PDB entry 6W8D | X-ray diffraction, 2.60 A resolution | chains A and E of the 6 polymer chains in the assembly

# Chain A
Name: DNA (cytosine-5)-methyltransferase 3A
Organism: Homo sapiens
Notes: EC 2.1.1.37
Reference sequence: Q9Y6K1 (DNM3A_HUMAN); residue numbers follow UniProt; this construct covers 628-912
Sequence (285 residues; each row starts with the number of its first residue):
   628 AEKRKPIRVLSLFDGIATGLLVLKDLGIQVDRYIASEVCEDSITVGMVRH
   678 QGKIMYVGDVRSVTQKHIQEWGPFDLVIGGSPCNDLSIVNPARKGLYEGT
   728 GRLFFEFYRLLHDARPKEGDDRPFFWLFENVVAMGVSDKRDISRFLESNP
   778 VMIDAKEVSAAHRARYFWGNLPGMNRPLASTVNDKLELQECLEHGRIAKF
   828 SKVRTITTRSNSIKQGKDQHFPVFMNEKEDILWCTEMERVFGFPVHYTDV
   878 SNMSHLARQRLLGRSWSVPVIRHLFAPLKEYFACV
Unresolved in the structure: 628
Sequence notes: engineered mutation His-882 (Arg in Q9Y6K1)
Residues lining bound ligands: S-adenosylhomocysteine (SAH): Phe-640, Asp-641, Gly-642, Ile-643, Thr-645, Ser-663, Glu-664, Val-665, Cys-666, Ser-669, Gly-685, Asp-686, Val-687, Arg-688, Gly-707, Ser-708, Pro-709, Leu-730, Arg-891, Ser-892, Trp-893
Curated features (UniProtKB/Swiss-Prot):
  - active site: Cys-710
  - binding site (S-adenosyl-L-methionine): Asp-641 to Thr-645, Glu-664, Asp-686 to Arg-688, Arg-891 to Trp-893
  - modified residue: Cys-710 (S-methylcysteine)
What the authors report for this chain:
  - self-association interface (contacts with another copy of this molecule); pairs are residue here / residue on that copy: Asp-876/Arg-885 (salt bridge)
  - conformationally variable residues (order/disorder transition): Arg-836 to Asn-838, His-882, Arg-887

# Chain E
Molecule: Cgt DNA
Sequence (25 nucleotides; each row starts with the number of its first residue):
   422 GCATGXGTTCTAATTAGAACGCATG
Modified residues: PYO (1-(beta-D-ribofuranosyl)-pyrimidin-2-one-5'-phosphate) at position 427

# Chain A / chain E interface
Residue-residue contacts - 13 pairs, chain A then chain E:
  Ile-715(A) with DA444(E), base contact
  Val-716(A) with DG442(E), hydrogen bond to the base
  Pro-718(A) with DG442(E), sugar contact
  Arg-720(A) with DA444(E), sugar contact
  Met-761(A) with DT445(E), sugar contact
  Gly-762(A) with DT445(E), phosphate contact
  Val-763(A) with DT445(E), hydrogen bond to the phosphate
  Arg-836(A) with DA440(E), base contact
  Asn-838(A) with DA439(E), hydrogen bond to the phosphate
  Ser-881(A) with DA437(E), hydrogen bond to the phosphate
  His-882(A) with DG438(E), salt bridge to the phosphate
  Leu-883(A) with DA437(E), phosphate contact; DG438(E), phosphate contact
Also at the interface, not in a pair above, chain A (14 interface residues in all): Ser-764, Arg-887
Also at the interface, not in a pair above, chain E (9 interface residues in all): DC441, DC443

# In short
The interface between chain A and chain E involves 14 residues on one side and 9 on the other; the contacts
include 4 hydrogen bonds and 1 salt bridge. Polar contacts include Val-716(A)/DG442(E), Val-763(A)/DT445(E)
and Asn-838(A)/DA439(E). From the paper: conformational variability at Arg-836(A), His-882(A) and Arg-887(A);
a self-association interface involving Asp-876(A) and Arg-885(A).
Chain A is DNA (cytosine-5)-methyltransferase 3A (Homo sapiens) and chain E is Cgt DNA; the structure,
Structure of DNMT3A (R882H) in complex with CGT DNA, was determined by X-ray diffraction (same publication as
6W89, 6W8B and 6W8J).
